Entry 7SMC (X-ray diffraction, 2.70 A resolution); this record covers chains A and B.

# Chain A
Molecule: Retinoblastoma-like protein 1
Organism: Homo sapiens
UniProt: P28749 (RBL1_HUMAN); the construct lacks a stretch of the UniProt sequence and is renumbered around it, so the offset changes along the chain: 391-593 = UniProt 391-593; 772-779 = UniProt 594-601; 780-886 = UniProt 780-886; 924-972 = UniProt 924-972
Amino-acid sequence (371 residues; each row starts with the number of its first residue; note: 214 numbers in that range are skipped by the numbering (no residue carries them; nothing is unmodelled there)):
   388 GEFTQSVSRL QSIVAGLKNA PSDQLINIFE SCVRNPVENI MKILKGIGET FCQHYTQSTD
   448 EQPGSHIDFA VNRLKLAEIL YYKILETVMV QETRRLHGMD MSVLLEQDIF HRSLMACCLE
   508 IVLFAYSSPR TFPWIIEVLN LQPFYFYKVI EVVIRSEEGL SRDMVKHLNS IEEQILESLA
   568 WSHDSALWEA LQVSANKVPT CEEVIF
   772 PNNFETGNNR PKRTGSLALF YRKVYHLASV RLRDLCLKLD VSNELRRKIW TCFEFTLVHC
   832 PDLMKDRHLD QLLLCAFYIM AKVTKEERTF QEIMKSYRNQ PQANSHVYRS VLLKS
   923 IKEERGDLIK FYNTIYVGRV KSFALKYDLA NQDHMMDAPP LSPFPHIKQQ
Unresolved in the structure: 388, 772-784, 923-924, 951-961, 969-972
Sequence notes: expression tag (388-390)
Curated features (UniProtKB/Swiss-Prot):
  - modified residue: S964 (Phosphoserine)
Reported in the primary citation:
  - conformationally variable residues (side-chain flip): M865
  - mutagenesis - M865V (13-fold), V939M (5-fold): increased binding to AT-rich interactive domain-containing protein 4A (chain B)
  - specificity-determining residues: M865, V939
  - mutagenesis - N935A: abolished binding to E7 peptide

# Chain B
Molecule: AT-rich interactive domain-containing protein 4A
UniProt: P29374 (ARI4A_HUMAN); residues 953-967 here = UniProt positions 953-967
Amino-acid sequence (15 residues; numbered 953 to 967; the number before each row is that of its first residue):
   953 GPETLVCHEV DLDDL
Unresolved in the structure: 953-956
Reported in the primary citation:
  - mutagenesis - E955R (3.5-fold): decreased binding to Rb
  - mutagenesis - E955R: unchanged binding to Retinoblastoma-like protein 1 (chain A)
  - contacts within the chain: V958-H960 (hydrophobic contact), C959-H960

# Interface between chain A and chain B
Contacting residue pairs - 21 pairs, chain A then chain B:
  Y849(A) - C959(B)  hydrogen bond
  K853(A) - V958(B)
  T860(A) - E961(B)
  F861(A) - C959(B)  hydrophobic
  F861(A) - E961(B)  hydrogen bond (backbone-side chain)
  F861(A) - L964(B)
  Q862(A) - E961(B)  hydrogen bond (backbone-side chain)
  Q862(A) - L964(B)
  Q862(A) - D966(B)  hydrogen bond (side chain-backbone)
  K866(A) - L967(B)
  R869(A) - L967(B)
  R880(A) - L964(B)  hydrogen bond (side chain-backbone)
  R880(A) - D965(B)  salt bridge
  I931(A) - E961(B)
  I931(A) - D963(B)
  I931(A) - L964(B)  hydrophobic
  Y934(A) - L957(B)  hydrogen bond (side chain-backbone)
  Y934(A) - C959(B)
  N935(A) - V958(B)
  N935(A) - C959(B)  hydrogen bond (side chain-backbone)
  L947(A) - L957(B)  hydrophobic
Interface residues without a listed pair, chain A (20 interface residues in all): I850, V854, M865, Y879, D929, L930, V939, A946
Interface residues without a listed pair, chain B (11 interface residues in all): H960, V962
The authors on this interface:
  - specific contacts: M865(A)-L964(B), N935(A)-C959(B) (hydrogen bond)
  - hot spots on chain A (mutagenesis) - V939M (5-fold): increased binding to AT-rich interactive domain-containing protein 4A (chain B)

# In short
The interface between chain A and chain B involves 20 residues on one side and 11 on the other; the contacts
include 7 hydrogen bonds and 1 salt bridge. Among the polar pairs are R880(A)-D965(B), Y849(A)-C959(B) and
F861(A)-E961(B). The authors report a contact between M865(A) and L964(B); a hydrogen bond between N935(A) and
C959(B). From the paper: M865V and V939M of chain A increase binding to AT-rich interactive domain-containing
protein 4A (chain B); specificity determinants M865(A) and V939(A); 4 substitutions were tested in all.
Chain A is Retinoblastoma-like protein 1 (Homo sapiens) and chain B is AT-rich interactive domain-containing
protein 4A; the structure, p107 pocket domain complexed with ARID4A peptide, was determined by X-ray
diffraction, deposited together with 7SMD, 7SME and 7SMF.
